Entry 8RD4 (electron microscopy, 3.58 A resolution); this record covers chains A and E of the 6 polymer chains in the assembly.

Chain A:
Molecule: DNA-dependent protein kinase catalytic subunit
Organism: Homo sapiens
Notes: EC 2.7.11.1
UniProtKB: P78527 (PRKDC_HUMAN); residues 1-4128 here = UniProt positions 1-4128
Amino-acid sequence (4128 residues; numbered 1 to 4128; the number before each row is that of its first residue):
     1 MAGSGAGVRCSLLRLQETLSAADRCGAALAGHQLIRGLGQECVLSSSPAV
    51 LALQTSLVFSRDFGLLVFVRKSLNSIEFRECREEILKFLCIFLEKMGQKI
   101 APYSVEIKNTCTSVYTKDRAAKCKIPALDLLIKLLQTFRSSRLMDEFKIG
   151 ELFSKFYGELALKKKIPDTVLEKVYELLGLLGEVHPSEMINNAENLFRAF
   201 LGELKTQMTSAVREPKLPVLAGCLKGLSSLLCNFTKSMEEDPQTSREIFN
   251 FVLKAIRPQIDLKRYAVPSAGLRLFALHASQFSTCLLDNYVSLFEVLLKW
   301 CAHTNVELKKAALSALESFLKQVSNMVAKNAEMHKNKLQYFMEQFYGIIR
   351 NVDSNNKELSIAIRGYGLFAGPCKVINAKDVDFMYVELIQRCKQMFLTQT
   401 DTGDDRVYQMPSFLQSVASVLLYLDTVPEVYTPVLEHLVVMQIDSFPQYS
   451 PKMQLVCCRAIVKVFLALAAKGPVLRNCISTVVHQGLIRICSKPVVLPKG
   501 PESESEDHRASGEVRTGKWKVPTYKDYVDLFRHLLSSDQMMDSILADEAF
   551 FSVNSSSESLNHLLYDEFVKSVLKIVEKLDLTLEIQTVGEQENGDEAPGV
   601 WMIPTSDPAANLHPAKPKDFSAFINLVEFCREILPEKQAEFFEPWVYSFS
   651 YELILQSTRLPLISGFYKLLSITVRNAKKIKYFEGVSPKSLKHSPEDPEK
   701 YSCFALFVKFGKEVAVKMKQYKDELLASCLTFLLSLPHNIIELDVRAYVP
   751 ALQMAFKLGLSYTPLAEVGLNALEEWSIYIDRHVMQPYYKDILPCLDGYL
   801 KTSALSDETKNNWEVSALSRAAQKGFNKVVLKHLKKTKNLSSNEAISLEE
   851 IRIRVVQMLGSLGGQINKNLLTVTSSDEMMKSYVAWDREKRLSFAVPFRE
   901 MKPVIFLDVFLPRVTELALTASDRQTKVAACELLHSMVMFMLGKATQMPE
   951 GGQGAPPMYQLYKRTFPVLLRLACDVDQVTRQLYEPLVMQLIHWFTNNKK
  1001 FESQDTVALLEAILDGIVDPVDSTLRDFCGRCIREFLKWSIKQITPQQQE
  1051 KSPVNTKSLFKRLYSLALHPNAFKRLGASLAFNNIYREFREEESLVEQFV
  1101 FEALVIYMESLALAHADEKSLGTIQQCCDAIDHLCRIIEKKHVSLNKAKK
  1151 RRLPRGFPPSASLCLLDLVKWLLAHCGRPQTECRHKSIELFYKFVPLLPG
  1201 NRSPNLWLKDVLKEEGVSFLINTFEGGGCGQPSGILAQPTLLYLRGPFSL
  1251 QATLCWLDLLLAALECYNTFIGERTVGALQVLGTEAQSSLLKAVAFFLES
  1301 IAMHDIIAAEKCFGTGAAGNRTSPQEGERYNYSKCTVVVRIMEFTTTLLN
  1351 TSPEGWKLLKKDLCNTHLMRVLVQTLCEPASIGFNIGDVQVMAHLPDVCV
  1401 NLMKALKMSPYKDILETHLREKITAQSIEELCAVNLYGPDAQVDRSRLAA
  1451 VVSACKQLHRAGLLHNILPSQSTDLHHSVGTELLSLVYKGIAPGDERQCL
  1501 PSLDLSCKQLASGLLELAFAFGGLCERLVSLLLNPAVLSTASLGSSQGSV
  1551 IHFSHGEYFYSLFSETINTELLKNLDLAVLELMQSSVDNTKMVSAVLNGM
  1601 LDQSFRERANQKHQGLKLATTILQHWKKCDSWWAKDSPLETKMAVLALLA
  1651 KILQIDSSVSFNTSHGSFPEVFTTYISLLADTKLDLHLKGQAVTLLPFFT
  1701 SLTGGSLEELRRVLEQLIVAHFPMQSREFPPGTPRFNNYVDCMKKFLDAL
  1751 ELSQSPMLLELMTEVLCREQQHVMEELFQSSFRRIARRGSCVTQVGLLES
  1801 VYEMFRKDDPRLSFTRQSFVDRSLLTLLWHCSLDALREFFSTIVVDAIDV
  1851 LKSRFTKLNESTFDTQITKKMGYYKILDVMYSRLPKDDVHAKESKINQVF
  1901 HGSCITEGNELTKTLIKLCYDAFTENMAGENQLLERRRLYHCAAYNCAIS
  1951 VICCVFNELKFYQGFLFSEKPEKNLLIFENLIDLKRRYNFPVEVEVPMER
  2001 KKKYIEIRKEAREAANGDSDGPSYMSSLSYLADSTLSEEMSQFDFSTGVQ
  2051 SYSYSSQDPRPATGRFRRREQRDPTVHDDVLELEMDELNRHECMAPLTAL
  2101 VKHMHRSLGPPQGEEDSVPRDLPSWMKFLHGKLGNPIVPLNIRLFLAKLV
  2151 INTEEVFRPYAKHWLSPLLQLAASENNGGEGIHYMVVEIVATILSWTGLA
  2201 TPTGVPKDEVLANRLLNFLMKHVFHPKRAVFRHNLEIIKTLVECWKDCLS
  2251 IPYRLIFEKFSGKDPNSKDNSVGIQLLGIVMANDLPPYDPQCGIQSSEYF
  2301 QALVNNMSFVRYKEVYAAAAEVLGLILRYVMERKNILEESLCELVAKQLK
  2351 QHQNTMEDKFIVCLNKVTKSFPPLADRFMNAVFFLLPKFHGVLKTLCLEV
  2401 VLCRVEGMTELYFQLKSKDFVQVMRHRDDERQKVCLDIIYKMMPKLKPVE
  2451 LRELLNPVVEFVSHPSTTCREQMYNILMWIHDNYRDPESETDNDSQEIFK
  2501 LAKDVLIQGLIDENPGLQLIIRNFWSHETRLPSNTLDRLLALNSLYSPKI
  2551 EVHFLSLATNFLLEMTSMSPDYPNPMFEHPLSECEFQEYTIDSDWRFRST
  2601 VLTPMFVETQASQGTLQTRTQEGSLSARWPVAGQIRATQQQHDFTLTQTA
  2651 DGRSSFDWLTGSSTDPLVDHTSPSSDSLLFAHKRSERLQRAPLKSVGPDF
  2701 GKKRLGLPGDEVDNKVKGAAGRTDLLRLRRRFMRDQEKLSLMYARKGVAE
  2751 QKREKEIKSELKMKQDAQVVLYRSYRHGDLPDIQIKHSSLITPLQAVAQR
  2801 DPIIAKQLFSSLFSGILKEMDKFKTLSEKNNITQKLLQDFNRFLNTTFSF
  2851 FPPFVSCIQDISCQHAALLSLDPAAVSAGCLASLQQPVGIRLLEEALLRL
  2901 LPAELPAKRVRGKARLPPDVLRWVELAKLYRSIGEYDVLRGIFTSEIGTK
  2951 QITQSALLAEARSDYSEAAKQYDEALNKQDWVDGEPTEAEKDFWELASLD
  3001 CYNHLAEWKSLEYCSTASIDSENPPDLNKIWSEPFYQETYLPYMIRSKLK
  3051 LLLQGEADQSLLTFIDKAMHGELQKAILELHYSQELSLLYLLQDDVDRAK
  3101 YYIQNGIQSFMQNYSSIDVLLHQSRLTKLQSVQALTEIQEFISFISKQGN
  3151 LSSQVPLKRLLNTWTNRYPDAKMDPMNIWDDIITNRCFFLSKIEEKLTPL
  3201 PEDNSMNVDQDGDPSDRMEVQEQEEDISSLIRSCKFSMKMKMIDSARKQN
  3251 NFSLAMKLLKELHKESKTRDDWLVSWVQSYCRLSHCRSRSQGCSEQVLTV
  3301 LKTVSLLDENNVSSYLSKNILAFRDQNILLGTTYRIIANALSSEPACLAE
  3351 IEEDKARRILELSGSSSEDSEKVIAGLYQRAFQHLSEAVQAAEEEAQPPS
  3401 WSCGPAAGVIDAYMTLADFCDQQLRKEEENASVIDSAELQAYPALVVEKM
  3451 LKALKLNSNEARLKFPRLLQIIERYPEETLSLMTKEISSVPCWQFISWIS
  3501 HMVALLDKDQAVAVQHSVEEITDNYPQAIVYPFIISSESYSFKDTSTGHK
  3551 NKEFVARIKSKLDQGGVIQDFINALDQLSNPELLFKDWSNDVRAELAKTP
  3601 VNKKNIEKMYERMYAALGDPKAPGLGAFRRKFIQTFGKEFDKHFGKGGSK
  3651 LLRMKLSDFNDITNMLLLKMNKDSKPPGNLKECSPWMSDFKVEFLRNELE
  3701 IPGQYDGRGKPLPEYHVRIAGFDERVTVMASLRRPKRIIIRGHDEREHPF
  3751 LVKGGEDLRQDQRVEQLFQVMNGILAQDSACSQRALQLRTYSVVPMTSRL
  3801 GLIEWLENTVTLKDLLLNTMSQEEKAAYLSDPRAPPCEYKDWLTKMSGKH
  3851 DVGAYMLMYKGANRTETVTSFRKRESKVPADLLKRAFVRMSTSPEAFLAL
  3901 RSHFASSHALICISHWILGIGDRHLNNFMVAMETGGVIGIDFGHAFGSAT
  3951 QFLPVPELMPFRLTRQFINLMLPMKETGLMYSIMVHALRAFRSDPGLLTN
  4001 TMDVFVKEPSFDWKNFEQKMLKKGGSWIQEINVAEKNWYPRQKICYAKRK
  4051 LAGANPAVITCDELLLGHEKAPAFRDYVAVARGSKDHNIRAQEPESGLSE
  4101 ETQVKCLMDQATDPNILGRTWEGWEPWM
Disordered / not traced: 1-6, 497-519, 544-559, 586-601, 686-699, 802-816, 836-844, 948-955, 1283-1290, 1304-1322, 1494-1501, 1542-1551, 1994-2085, 2109-2119, 2580-2779, 2900-2916, 3198-3225, 3363-3369, 3392-3405, 3430-3439
UniProt features mapped onto this chain:
  - region: Leu-1503 to Leu-1538 (Interaction with C1D), Glu-2737 to Gln-2765 (May split the end of the DNA molecule, with the two strands separating around the region), Val-3728 to Arg-3734 (G-loop), Gly-3919 to Asn-3927 (Catalytic loop), Gly-3939 to Thr-3964 (Activation loop)
  - site: Asp-2020, Gly-2021 (Cleavage)
  - modified residue: Lys-117 (N6-acetyllysine), Ser-511 (Phosphoserine), Ser-687 (Phosphoserine), Lys-828 (N6-acetyllysine), Ser-841 (Phosphoserine), Ser-893 (Phosphoserine), Ser-1065 (Phosphoserine), Lys-1209 (N6-acetyllysine), Lys-1970 (N6-acetyllysine), Ser-2056 (Phosphoserine), Lys-2259 (N6-acetyllysine), Thr-2535 (Phosphothreonine), Thr-2609 (Phosphothreonine), Ser-2612 (Phosphoserine), Thr-2638 (Phosphothreonine), Thr-2647 (Phosphothreonine), Ser-2789 (Phosphoserine), Ser-3205 (Phosphoserine), Lys-3241 (N6-acetyllysine), Lys-3260 (N6-acetyllysine) and 6 more in UniProt

Chain E:
Molecule: X-ray repair cross-complementing protein 6
Organism: Homo sapiens
Notes: EC 3.6.4.-, 4.2.99.-
UniProtKB: P12956 (XRCC6_HUMAN); residue numbers follow UniProt; this construct covers 1-609
Amino-acid sequence (609 residues; numbered 1 to 609; the number before each row is that of its first residue):
     1 MSGWESYYKTEGDEEAEEEQEENLEASGDYKYSGRDSLIFLVDASKAMFE
    51 SQSEDELTPFDMSIQCIQSVYISKIISSDRDLLAVVFYGTEKDKNSVNFK
   101 NIYVLQELDNPGAKRILELDQFKGQQGQKRFQDMMGHGSDYSLSEVLWVC
   151 ANLFSDVQFKMSHKRIMLFTNEDNPHGNDSAKASRARTKAGDLRDTGIFL
   201 DLMHLKKPGGFDISLFYRDIISIAEDEDLRVHFEESSKLEDLLRKVRAKE
   251 TRKRALSRLKLKLNKDIVISVGIYNLVQKALKPPPIKLYRETNEPVKTKT
   301 RTFNTSTGGLLLPSDTKRSQIYGSRQIILEKEETEELKRFDDPGLMLMGF
   351 KPLVLLKKHHYLRPSLFVYPEESLVIGSSTLFSALLIKCLEKEVAALCRY
   401 TPRRNIPPYFVALVPQEEELDDQKIQVTPPGFQLVFLPFADDKRKMPFTE
   451 KIMATPEQVGKMKAIVEKLRFTYRSDSFENPVLQQHFRNLEALALDLMEP
   501 EQAVDLTLPKVEAMNKRLGSLVDEFKELVYPPDYNPEGKVTKRKHDNEGS
   551 GSKRPKVEYSEEELKTHISKGTLGKFTVPMLKEACRAYGLKSGLKKQELL
   601 EALTKHFQD
Disordered / not traced: 1-30, 538-556
UniProt features mapped onto this chain:
  - region: Val-578 to Glu-583 (Interaction with BAX)
  - active site: Lys-31 (Schiff-base intermediate with DNA)
  - modified residue: Ser-2 (N-acetylserine), Ser-6 (Phosphoserine), Ser-27 (Phosphoserine), Lys-31 (N6-acetyllysine), Ser-51 (Phosphoserine), Ser-306 (Phosphoserine), Lys-317 (N6-acetyllysine), Lys-331 (N6-acetyllysine), Lys-338 (N6-acetyllysine), Thr-455 (Phosphothreonine), Lys-461 (N6-acetyllysine), Ser-477 (Phosphoserine), Ser-520 (Phosphoserine), Lys-539 (N6-acetyllysine), Lys-542 (N6-acetyllysine), Lys-544 (N6-acetyllysine), Ser-550 (Phosphoserine), Lys-553 (N6-acetyllysine), Lys-556 (N6-acetyllysine), Ser-560 (Phosphoserine) and 1 more in UniProt
  - cross-link (Glycyl lysine isopeptide (Lys-Gly)): Lys-287 (interchain with G-Cter in SUMO2), Lys-317 (interchain with G-Cter in SUMO2), Lys-556 (interchain with G-Cter in SUMO2)
From the paper describing this entry:
  - binding site for the 100-nt DNA strand: Lys-575, Lys-595, Lys-596

Chain A / chain E interface:
Contacting residue pairs (37; chain A residue first):
  Phe-156(A) / Leu-310(E)
  Gly-158(A) / Leu-310(E)
  Leu-160(A) / Leu-311(E)
  Leu-160(A) / Leu-312(E)  hydrophobic
  Leu-160(A) / Pro-313(E)
  Ala-161(A) / Arg-301(E)
  Ala-161(A) / Leu-310(E)  hydrophobic
  Leu-162(A) / Thr-300(E)
  Leu-162(A) / Arg-301(E)
  Lys-163(A) / Thr-300(E)  hydrogen bond (backbone-backbone)
  Arg-198(A) / Leu-312(E)
  Ala-199(A) / Leu-312(E)
  Gly-202(A) / Ser-314(E)  hydrogen bond (backbone-side chain)
  Glu-203(A) / Ser-314(E)
  Ser-210(A) / Glu-332(E)  hydrogen bond
  Val-212(A) / Glu-332(E)
  Val-212(A) / Glu-336(E)
  Val-212(A) / Asn-405(E)
  Arg-213(A) / Glu-332(E)  salt bridge
  Arg-213(A) / Glu-335(E)  salt bridge
  Asn-2380(A) / Asp-192(E)  hydrogen bond
  Asn-2380(A) / Thr-196(E)
  Phe-2384(A) / Ala-151(E)
  Phe-2384(A) / Phe-154(E)
  Phe-2384(A) / Ser-155(E)  hydrogen bond (backbone-side chain)
  Phe-2384(A) / Thr-196(E)
  Pro-2387(A) / Ser-155(E)
  Pro-2387(A) / Gln-158(E)  hydrogen bond (backbone-side chain)
  Lys-2388(A) / Phe-154(E)
  Lys-2388(A) / Val-157(E)
  His-2390(A) / Gln-158(E)
  Glu-2410(A) / Arg-185(E)  salt bridge
  Phe-2413(A) / Val-97(E)
  Gln-2414(A) / Trp-148(E)
  Ser-2417(A) / Val-97(E)
  Ser-2417(A) / Asn-152(E)
  Lys-2418(A) / Ser-155(E)
Other interface residues (no listed pair), chain A (33 interface residues in all): Thr-116, Lys-117, Tyr-157, Asn-195, Ala-211, Lys-2350, Gln-2353, Asn-2354, Phe-2383, Lys-2416
Other interface residues (no listed pair), chain E (30 interface residues in all): Phe-99, Phe-159, Lys-164, Asp-195, Lys-297, Lys-299, Lys-331, Arg-404

Overview:
33 residues of chain A and 30 residues of chain E are in contact; the contacts include 6 hydrogen bonds and 3
salt bridges. Among the polar pairs are Arg-213(A)/Glu-332(E), Arg-213(A)/Glu-335(E) and
Glu-2410(A)/Arg-185(E). From UniProt: active-site residue Lys-31(E) on chain E. The paper reports a binding
site for the 100-nt DNA strand at Lys-575(E), Lys-595(E) and Lys-596(E).
Here chain A is DNA-dependent protein kinase catalytic subunit and chain E is X-ray repair cross-complementing
protein 6, both from Homo sapiens. Entry 8RD4 (Telomeric RAP1:DNA-PK complex) was determined by electron
microscopy.
